Entry 7XJC (X-ray diffraction, 1.33 A resolution); this record covers chain A.

== Chain A ==
Protein: Bacteriorhodopsin
Organism: Halobacterium salinarum NRC-1
Reference sequence: P02945 (BACR_HALSA); residues 5-234 here correspond to UniProt positions 18-247 (UniProt number = residue number + 13)
Amino-acid sequence (230 residues; each row starts with the number of its first residue):
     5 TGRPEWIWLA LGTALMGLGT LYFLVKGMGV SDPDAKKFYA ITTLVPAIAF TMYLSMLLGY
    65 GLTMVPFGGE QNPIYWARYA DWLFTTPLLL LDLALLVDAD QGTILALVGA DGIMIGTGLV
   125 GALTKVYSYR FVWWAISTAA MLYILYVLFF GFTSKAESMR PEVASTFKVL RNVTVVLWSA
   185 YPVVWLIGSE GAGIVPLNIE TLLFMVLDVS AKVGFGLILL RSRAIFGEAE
Covalently attached groups: retinal (RET) linked to Lys-216
Small-molecule neighbours:
  - 2,3-di-phytanyl-glycerol (L2P), molecule 1: Thr-5, Trp-10, Ala-14, Thr-17, Ala-18, Gly-21, Leu-22, Leu-25, Phe-54, Leu-58, Leu-61, Leu-62, Tyr-133, Val-136, Ala-139, Ile-140, Ala-143
  - 2,3-di-phytanyl-glycerol (L2P), molecule 2: Leu-19, Leu-22, Gly-23, Tyr-26, Val-213, Ser-214, Val-217, Gly-218, Leu-221, Arg-225
  - 2,3-di-phytanyl-glycerol (L2P), molecule 3: Gly-21, Thr-24, Leu-25, Leu-28, Gly-31, Met-32, Val-34, Lys-40, Tyr-43, Ala-44, Thr-47, Leu-48, Ala-51, Phe-54, Gly-106, Ala-110, Ala-114, Ile-117, Ile-140, Ala-143, Ala-144, Leu-146, Tyr-147, Tyr-150
  - 2,3-di-phytanyl-glycerol (L2P), molecule 4: Leu-22, Leu-25, Tyr-26, Val-29
  - 2,3-di-phytanyl-glycerol (L2P), molecule 5: Leu-48, Ile-52, Thr-55, Met-56, Tyr-64, Trp-80, Tyr-83, Ala-84, Leu-87, Phe-88, Leu-92, Leu-109, Gly-113, Gly-116, Ile-117, Ile-119, Gly-120, Thr-121, Leu-123, Val-124, Leu-127
  - 2,3-di-phytanyl-glycerol (L2P), molecule 6: Leu-87, Phe-88, Pro-91, Leu-92, Leu-95, Ile-108, Leu-109, Val-112
  - 2,3-di-phytanyl-glycerol (L2P), molecule 7: Tyr-131, Phe-135, Trp-138, Leu-190, Ala-196
  - 2,3-di-phytanyl-glycerol (L2P), molecule 8: Ser-132, Phe-135, Val-136, Ala-139
  - 2,3-di-phytanyl-glycerol (L2P), molecule 9: Trp-138, Ala-139, Thr-142, Ala-143, Leu-146
  - 2,3-di-phytanyl-glycerol (L2P), molecule 10: Phe-153, Lys-172, Asn-176, Val-179, Val-180, Ser-183, Ala-184, Val-187
  - 2,3-di-phytanyl-glycerol (L2P), molecule 11: Asn-176, Val-177, Val-180, Leu-181, Leu-211
  - 2,3-di-phytanyl-glycerol (L2P), molecule 12: Ala-184, Val-187, Val-188, Ile-191, Ile-198, Val-199, Pro-200, Ile-203, Leu-207, Val-210, Leu-211
  - retinal (RET): Tyr-83, Trp-86, Thr-89, Thr-90, Leu-93, Met-118, Ile-119, Gly-122, Trp-138, Ser-141, Thr-142, Met-145, Trp-182, Tyr-185, Pro-186, Trp-189, Asp-212, Ala-215
  - 2,10,23-trimethyl-tetracosane (SQU): Ile-11, Ala-14, Leu-15, Ala-18, Leu-19, Leu-22
What the authors report for this chain:
  - binding site for retinal: Trp-86, Trp-182, Tyr-185, Lys-216
  - conformationally variable residues (helix shift, side-chain flip): Arg-82, Trp-86, Thr-89, Asp-115, Ala-139 to Thr-142, Leu-181 to Val-187, Phe-208 to Gly-218
  - contacts within the chain: Asp-85/Thr-89 (hydrogen bond), Thr-90/Asp-115 (hydrogen bond), Asp-212/Lys-216
  - contacts within the chain: Asp-85/Lys-216, Thr-89/Lys-216 (from molecular simulation)

== In short ==
Chain A binds 12 copies of 2,3-di-phytanyl-glycerol and 2,10,23-trimethyl-tetracosane. Covalently linked
retinal: at Lys-216. The paper reports a binding site for retinal at Trp-86, Trp-182 and Tyr-185 among others;
conformational variability at Arg-82, Trp-86 and Thr-89 among others.
Chain A is Bacteriorhodopsin (Halobacterium salinarum NRC-1); the structure, Crystal structure of
bacteriorhodopsin in the ground and K states after green laser irradiation, was determined by X-ray
diffraction, deposited together with 7XJD and 7XJE.
